Entry 4QIC (X-ray diffraction, 2.05 A resolution); this record covers chains C and D of the 4 polymer chains in the assembly.

== Chain C ==
Molecule: Sensory transduction regulatory protein, Anti-anti-sigma factor PhyR
From: Bartonella quintana
UniProt: Q6G0Z8 (Q6G0Z8_BARQU); residue numbers follow UniProt; this construct covers 1-264
Amino-acid sequence (276 residues; each row starts with the number of its first residue):
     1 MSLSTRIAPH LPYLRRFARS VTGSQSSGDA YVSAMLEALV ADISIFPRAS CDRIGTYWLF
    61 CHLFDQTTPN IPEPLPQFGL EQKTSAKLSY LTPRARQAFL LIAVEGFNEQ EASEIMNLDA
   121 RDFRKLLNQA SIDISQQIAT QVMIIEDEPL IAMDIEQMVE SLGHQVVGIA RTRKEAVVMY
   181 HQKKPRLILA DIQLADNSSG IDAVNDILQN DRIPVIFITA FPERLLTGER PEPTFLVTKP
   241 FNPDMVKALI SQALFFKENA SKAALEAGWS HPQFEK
Unresolved in the structure: 1, 74-86, 229-231, 258-276
Construct notes: conflict Val40 (Ile in Q6G0Z8), Cys51 (Ser in Q6G0Z8); expression tag (265-276)

== Chain D ==
Molecule: Anti-sigma factor NepR
From: Bartonella quintana
UniProt: Q6G0Y8 (Q6G0Y8_BARQU); numbering as in UniProt (aligned over 1-67)
Amino-acid sequence (81 residues; each row starts with the number of its first residue; numbers below 1 keep their minus sign (Met-13 is residue -13)):
   -13 MGSSHHHHHH SQDPMNDCDE KNLTNHFTFG DDLLGVNSEI ARKLRQFYLE IQEEALPARL
    47 LELLERLEQA ERFGLNNAEK V
Unresolved in the structure: -13 to 10, 65-67
Construct notes: expression tag (-13 to 0)

== Interface between chain C and chain D ==
Residue-residue contacts (56):
  Ser2(C) - Glu57(D)
  Leu3(C) - Glu57(D)  hydrogen bond (backbone-side chain)
  Ser4(C) - Leu50(D)  hydrogen bond (side chain-backbone)
  Ser4(C) - Leu53(D)
  Ser4(C) - Glu54(D)
  Ser4(C) - Glu57(D)  hydrogen bond (backbone-side chain)
  Ala8(C) - Leu50(D)  hydrophobic
  Leu11(C) - Leu42(D)  hydrophobic
  Leu11(C) - Leu50(D)  hydrophobic
  Pro12(C) - Gln38(D)  hydrogen bond (backbone-side chain)
  Arg15(C) - Gln38(D)
  Arg15(C) - Glu39(D)
  Arg15(C) - Ala41(D)  hydrogen bond (side chain-backbone)
  Arg15(C) - Leu42(D)
  Arg15(C) - Pro43(D)
  Arg15(C) - Leu46(D)
  Arg16(C) - Tyr34(D)
  Arg16(C) - Gln38(D)  hydrogen bond (backbone-side chain)
  Arg19(C) - Ile37(D)
  Ser20(C) - Tyr34(D)
  Asp29(C) - Pro43(D)
  Val32(C) - Leu46(D)  hydrophobic
  Ser33(C) - Arg45(D)  hydrogen bond
  Ser33(C) - Leu46(D)
  Ser33(C) - Leu49(D)
  Leu36(C) - Leu46(D)  hydrophobic
  Leu36(C) - Leu49(D)  hydrophobic
  Glu37(C) - Arg45(D)  salt bridge
  Glu37(C) - Leu49(D)
  Leu39(C) - Leu53(D)
  Val40(C) - Leu49(D)
  Val40(C) - Arg52(D)
  Val40(C) - Leu53(D)
  Val40(C) - Ala56(D)
  Ala41(C) - Asn62(D)  hydrogen bond (backbone-side chain)
  Ile43(C) - Leu53(D)  hydrophobic
  Ile43(C) - Glu57(D)
  Phe99(C) - Leu20(D)  hydrophobic
  Ile102(C) - Gly16(D)
  Ala103(C) - Phe13(D)
  Ala103(C) - Leu20(D)  hydrophobic
  Ala103(C) - Ala27(D)  hydrophobic
  Ala103(C) - Arg31(D)  hydrogen bond (backbone-side chain)
  Val104(C) - Phe13(D)
  Val104(C) - Arg31(D)
  Gly106(C) - His12(D)
  Gly106(C) - Phe13(D)
  Glu109(C) - Leu19(D)
  Leu127(C) - Leu19(D)  hydrophobic
  Leu127(C) - Leu20(D)  hydrophobic
  Ser131(C) - Asn23(D)  hydrogen bond (backbone-side chain)
  Ile134(C) - Asn23(D)
  Ile134(C) - Ile26(D)  hydrophobic
  Ser135(C) - Val22(D)
  Ser135(C) - Asn23(D)
  Leu162(C) - Val22(D)  hydrophobic
Also at the interface, not in a pair above, chain C (35 interface residues in all): Ile7, Asp42, Glu105, Arg124, Ile138
Also at the interface, not in a pair above, chain D (29 interface residues in all): Leu30, Asn63

== In short ==
35 residues of chain C face 29 of chain D across their interface; the contacts include 10 hydrogen bonds and 1
salt bridge. Polar contacts include Glu37(C)-Arg45(D), Leu3(C)-Glu57(D) and Ser4(C)-Leu50(D).
Chain C is Sensory transduction regulatory protein, Anti-anti-sigma factor PhyR and chain D is Anti-sigma
factor NepR, both from Bartonella quintana; the structure, Co-Crystal Structure of Anti-anti-sigma factor PhyR
complexed with Anti-sigma factor NepR from Bartonella quintana, was determined by X-ray diffraction.
